Entry 3GXQ (X-ray diffraction, 2.35 A resolution); this record covers chains B and D of the 4 polymer chains in the assembly.

[Chain B]
Molecule: Putative regulator of transfer genes ArtA
From: Staphylococcus aureus subsp. aureus USA300
UniProtKB: Q2FDC9 (Q2FDC9_STAA3); numbering as in UniProt (aligned over 6-58)
Amino-acid sequence (54 residues; numbered 6 to 59; the number before each row is that of its first residue):
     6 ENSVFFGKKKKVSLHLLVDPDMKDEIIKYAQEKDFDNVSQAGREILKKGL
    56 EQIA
Construct notes: expression tag (59)
What the authors report for this chain:
  - binding site for the 10-nt DNA strand: Lys-16, His-20, Leu-22, Asn-42, Ser-44, Arg-48
  - binding site for the 11-nt DNA strand (chain D): Lys-16, His-20
  - specificity-determining residues: His-20

[Chain D]
Molecule: 11-nt DNA strand
Sequence (11 nucleotides; row label = number of the first residue in the row):
     2 ACATGTCATGT

[Interface between chain B and chain D]
Pairs across the interface (11; chain B residue first):
  Glu-6(B) / DA2(D)  phosphate contact
  Lys-16(B) / DC3(D)  salt bridge to the phosphate
  His-20(B) / DT7(D)  base contact
  Lys-28(B) / DG6(D)  salt bridge to the phosphate
  Asp-41(B) / DT5(D)  phosphate contact
  Asn-42(B) / DA4(D)  hydrogen bond to the phosphate
  Asn-42(B) / DT5(D)  phosphate contact
  Val-43(B) / DT5(D)  hydrogen bond to the phosphate
  Ser-44(B) / DA4(D)  sugar contact
  Ser-44(B) / DT5(D)  hydrogen bond to the phosphate
  Arg-48(B) / DA4(D)  salt bridge to the phosphate
Interface residues without a listed pair, chain B (11 interface residues in all): Lys-14, Lys-15
Interface residues without a listed pair, chain D (7 interface residues in all): DC8

[Summary]
11 residues of chain B and 7 residues of chain D are in contact, with 3 hydrogen bonds and 3 salt bridges.
Polar contacts include Asn-42(B)/DA4(D), Val-43(B)/DT5(D) and Ser-44(B)/DT5(D). The paper reports a binding
site for the 10-nt DNA strand at Lys-16(B), His-20(B) and Leu-22(B) among others; a binding site for the 11-nt
DNA strand (chain D) at Lys-16(B) and His-20(B).
Chain B is Putative regulator of transfer genes ArtA (Staphylococcus aureus subsp. aureus USA300) and chain D
is an 11-nt DNA strand; the structure, Structure of ArtA and DNA complex, was determined by X-ray diffraction.
